9KO8 - chains C and D of the 4 polymer chains in the assembly; structure by X-ray diffraction, 3.00 A resolution.

# Chain C (and D)
Molecule: Protein Hook homolog 3
Organism: Homo sapiens
Notes: chain D of this document is another copy of the same molecule, construct and numbering; everything in this record applies to it too
UniProtKB: Q86VS8 (HOOK3_HUMAN); residues 553-624 here = UniProt positions 553-624
Amino-acid sequence (75 residues; numbered 550 to 624; the number before each row is that of its first residue):
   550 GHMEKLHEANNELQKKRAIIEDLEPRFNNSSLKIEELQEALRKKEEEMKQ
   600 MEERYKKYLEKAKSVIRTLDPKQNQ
Unresolved in the structure: 550-551, 623-624
Sequence notes: expression tag (550-552)
From the paper describing this entry:
  - mutagenesis - V614E: abolished binding to Kinesin-like protein KIF1C
  - mutagenesis - V614E: decreased stability

# How chain C and chain D interact
Contacting residue pairs (54; chain C residue first):
  Lys554(C) with Leu555(D)
  Glu561(C) with Leu562(D); Arg566(D), salt bridge
  Leu562(C) with Ala558(D), hydrophobic; Glu561(D)
  Lys565(C) with Leu562(D); Arg566(D); Ile569(D)
  Ile568(C) with Ile569(D), hydrophobic
  Ile569(C) with Lys565(D); Ile568(D), hydrophobic; Ile569(D), hydrophobic
  Leu572(C) with Leu572(D), hydrophobic; Glu573(D); Phe576(D), hydrophobic
  Arg575(C) with Phe576(D)
  Phe576(C) with Arg575(D); Phe576(D), hydrophobic
  Ser579(C) with Ser579(D), hydrogen bond; Ile583(D)
  Lys582(C) with Ile583(D)
  Ile583(C) with Lys582(D); Leu586(D)
  Leu586(C) with Ile583(D); Leu586(D), hydrophobic; Gln587(D); Leu590(D), hydrophobic
  Leu590(C) with Leu590(D), hydrophobic
  Lys593(C) with Glu594(D), salt bridge; Met597(D)
  Glu596(C) with Met597(D)
  Met597(C) with Met597(D); Met600(D), hydrophobic
  Met600(C) with Met600(D), hydrophobic; Glu601(D); Tyr604(D), hydrophobic
  Glu601(C) with Met600(D); Tyr604(D), hydrogen bond
  Tyr604(C) with Glu601(D), hydrogen bond; Tyr604(D), hydrophobic; Lys605(D); Leu608(D), hydrophobic
  Lys605(C) with Tyr604(D)
  Leu608(C) with Tyr604(D), hydrophobic; Tyr607(D); Leu608(D)
  Ala611(C) with Ala611(D), hydrophobic
  Val614(C) with Ile615(D), hydrophobic
  Ile615(C) with Ala611(D); Val614(D), hydrophobic; Ile615(D), hydrophobic
  Leu618(C) with Leu618(D); Pro620(D), hydrophobic
  Pro620(C) with Leu618(D), hydrophobic
Interface residues without a listed pair, chain C (32 interface residues in all): Leu555, Ala558, Glu573, Gln587, Ala589
Interface residues without a listed pair, chain D (33 interface residues in all): Asn559, Ala589

# Summary
32 residues of chain C face 33 of chain D across their interface; the contacts include 3 hydrogen bonds and 2
salt bridges. Polar pairs include Glu561(C)-Arg566(D), Lys593(C)-Glu594(D) and Ser579(C)-Ser579(D). The paper
reports that V614E of chain C abolishes binding to Kinesin-like protein KIF1C; V614E of chain C reduces
stability.
Both chains are Protein Hook homolog 3 (Homo sapiens). Entry 9KO8 (Crystal structure of Hook3(553-624) bound
to KIF1C(714-809)) was determined by X-ray diffraction, deposited together with 9KNS.
